PDB entry 8TZS | electron microscopy, 3.84 A resolution | chain A

# Chain A
Protein: Protein wntless homolog
Source organism: Homo sapiens
UniProt: Q5T9L3 (WLS_HUMAN); residue numbers follow UniProt; this construct covers 1-541
Sequence (541 residues; row label = number of the first residue in the row):
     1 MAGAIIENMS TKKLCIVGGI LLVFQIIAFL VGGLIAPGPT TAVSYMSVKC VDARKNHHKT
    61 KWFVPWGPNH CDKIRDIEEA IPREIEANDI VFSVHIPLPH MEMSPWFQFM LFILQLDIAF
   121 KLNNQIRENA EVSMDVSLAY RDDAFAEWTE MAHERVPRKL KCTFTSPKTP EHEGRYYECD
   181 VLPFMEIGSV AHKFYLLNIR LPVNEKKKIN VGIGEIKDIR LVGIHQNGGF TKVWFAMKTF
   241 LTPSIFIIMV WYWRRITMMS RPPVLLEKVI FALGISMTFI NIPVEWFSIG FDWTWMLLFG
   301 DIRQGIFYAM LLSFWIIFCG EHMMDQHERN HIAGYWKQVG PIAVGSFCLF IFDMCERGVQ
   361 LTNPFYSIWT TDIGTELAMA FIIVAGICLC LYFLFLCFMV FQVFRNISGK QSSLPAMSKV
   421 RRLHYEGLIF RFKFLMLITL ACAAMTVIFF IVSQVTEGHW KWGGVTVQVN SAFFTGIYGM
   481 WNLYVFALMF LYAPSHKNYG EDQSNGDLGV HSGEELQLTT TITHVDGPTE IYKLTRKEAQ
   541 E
Unresolved in the structure: 1-2, 414-418, 457-467, 499-541
Cystine bridges: C50-C71, C162-C179
From the paper describing this entry:
  - conformationally variable residues (helix shift, side-chain flip): F347, M436

# Summary
From the paper: conformational variability at F347 and M436.
Chain A is Protein wntless homolog (Homo sapiens); the structure, Structure of human WLS, was determined by
electron microscopy, deposited together with 8TZO, 8TZP and 8TZR.
